Entry 5JY4 (X-ray diffraction, 2.11 A resolution); this record covers chain A.

# Chain A
Molecule: Isochorismate synthase EntC
Source organism: Escherichia coli O157:H7
Notes: EC 5.4.4.2
Reference sequence: P0AEJ3 (ENTC_ECO57); residues 1-391 here = UniProt positions 1-391
Amino-acid sequence (391 residues; row label = number of the first residue in the row):
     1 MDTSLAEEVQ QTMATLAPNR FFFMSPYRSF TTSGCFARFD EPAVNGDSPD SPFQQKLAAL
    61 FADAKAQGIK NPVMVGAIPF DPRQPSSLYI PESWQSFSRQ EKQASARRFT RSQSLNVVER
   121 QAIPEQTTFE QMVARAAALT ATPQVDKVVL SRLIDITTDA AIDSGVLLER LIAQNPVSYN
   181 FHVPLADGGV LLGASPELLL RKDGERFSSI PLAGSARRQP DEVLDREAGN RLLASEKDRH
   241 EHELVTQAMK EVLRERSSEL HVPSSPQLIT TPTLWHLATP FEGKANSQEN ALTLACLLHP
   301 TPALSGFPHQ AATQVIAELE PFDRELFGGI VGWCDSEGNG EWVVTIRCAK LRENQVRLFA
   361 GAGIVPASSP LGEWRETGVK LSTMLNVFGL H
Not modelled in the structure: 1-14, 390-391
Modified residues: Cys35 (S-hydroxycysteine; CSO)
Bound ions: Mg2+: Glu241, Glu376 (together with isochorismic acid)
Ligand contacts: isochorismic acid (ISC; (5S,6S)-5-[(1-carboxyethenyl)oxy]-6-hydroxycyclohexa-1,3-diene-1-carboxylic acid): Val149, Glu197, Leu212, Ala213, Gly214, Ser215, Glu241, His276, Ala303, Leu304, Ile346, Arg347, Phe359, Ala360, Gly361, Ala362, Gly363, Glu376, Lys380
UniProt features mapped onto this chain:
  - active site: Lys147 (Proton acceptor), Glu197 (Proton donor)
  - binding site (Mg(2+)): Thr140, Thr142, Val145, Asp146, Glu241, Glu376
  - binding site (isochorismate): Gly214, Ser215, Glu241, Ala303, Arg347, Gly361, Lys380
From the paper describing this entry:
  - post-translational modification sites: Cys35
  - mutagenesis - D146G, D146V: unchanged catalytic activity

# Overview
Bound to chain A: isochorismic acid. Glu241 and Glu376 form the Mg2+ site. Curated annotation (UniProt) lists
active-site residues Lys147 and Glu197, 6 Mg2+-binding residues and 7 isochorismate-binding residues. The
paper reports that D146G and D146V leave catalytic activity unchanged; a modification site at Cys35.
Chain A is Isochorismate synthase EntC (Escherichia coli O157:H7); the structure, A high magnesium structure
of the isochorismate synthase, EntC, was determined by X-ray diffraction (same publication as 5JXZ, 5JY8, 5JY9
and 5JZD).
